PDB entry 5TK3 | X-ray diffraction, 1.83 A resolution | chain A

# Chain A
Protein: Fructose-bisphosphate aldolase
Source organism: Toxoplasma gondii
Notes: EC 4.1.2.13
UniProt: Q8I8I2 (Q8I8I2_TOXGO); numbering as in UniProt (aligned over 1-363)
Amino-acid sequence (363 residues; each row starts with the number of its first residue):
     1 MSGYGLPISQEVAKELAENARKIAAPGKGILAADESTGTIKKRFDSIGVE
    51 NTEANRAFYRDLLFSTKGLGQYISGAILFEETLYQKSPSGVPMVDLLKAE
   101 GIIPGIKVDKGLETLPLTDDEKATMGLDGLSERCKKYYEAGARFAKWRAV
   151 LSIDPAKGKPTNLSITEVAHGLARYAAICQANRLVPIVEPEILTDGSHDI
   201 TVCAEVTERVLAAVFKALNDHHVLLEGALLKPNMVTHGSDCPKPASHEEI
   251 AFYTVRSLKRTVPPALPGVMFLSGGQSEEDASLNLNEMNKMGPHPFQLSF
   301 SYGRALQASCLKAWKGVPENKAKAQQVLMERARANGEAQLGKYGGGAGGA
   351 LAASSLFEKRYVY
Unresolved in the structure: 1, 348-360
Curated features (UniProtKB/Swiss-Prot):
  - active site: E189 (Proton acceptor), K231 (Schiff-base intermediate with dihydroxyacetone phosphate)
  - binding site (dihydroxyacetone phosphate): D34, K146, K231, S273, G274, G303, R304
  - binding site (D-glyceraldehyde 3-phosphate): S36, T39, K107, E189
  - binding site (beta-D-fructose 1,6-bisphosphate): R43, S273 to G275, S301, R304
Covalently attached groups: 1,3-dihydroxyacetonephosphate (13P) linked to K231
Ligand contacts:
  - 1,3-dihydroxyacetonephosphate (13P): A32, D34, I77, K146, E189, L272, S273, G274, S301, Y302, G303, R304
  - glyceraldehyde-3-phosphate (G3H): D34, E35, S36, T39, K107, K146, R148, E189, E191
Reported in the primary citation:
  - binding site for 1,3-dihydroxyacetonephosphate: K231
  - contacts within the chain: K231-S301 (hydrogen bond)
  - catalytic residues: E189
  - catalytic residues: K146 (proposed by the authors, not directly observed)
  - specificity-determining residues: D34 (from molecular simulation)

# In short
Bound to chain A: glyceraldehyde-3-phosphate. Covalently linked 1,3-dihydroxyacetonephosphate: at K231. From
UniProt: active-site residues E189 and K231, 7 dihydroxyacetone phosphate-binding residues, 4 D-glyceraldehyde
3-phosphate-binding residues and 6 beta-D-fructose 1,6-bisphosphate-binding residues. The paper reports
catalytic residues E189 and K146; a binding site for 1,3-dihydroxyacetonephosphate at K231.
Chain A is Fructose-bisphosphate aldolase (Toxoplasma gondii); the structure, Crystal structure of FBP
aldolase from Toxoplasma gondii, burst-phase ternary complex, was determined by X-ray diffraction (same
publication as 5TJS, 5TKC, 5TKL, 5TKN and 5TKP).
